PDB entry 3Q2T | X-ray diffraction, 3.06 A resolution | chains A and B of the 6 polymer chains in the assembly

Chain A (and B):
Name: Cleavage and polyadenylation specificity factor subunit 5
Source organism: Homo sapiens
Notes: chain B of this document is another copy of the same molecule, construct and numbering; everything in this record applies to it too
UniProtKB: O43809 (CPSF5_HUMAN); residues 21-227 here = UniProt positions 21-227
Amino-acid sequence (207 residues; each row starts with the number of its first residue):
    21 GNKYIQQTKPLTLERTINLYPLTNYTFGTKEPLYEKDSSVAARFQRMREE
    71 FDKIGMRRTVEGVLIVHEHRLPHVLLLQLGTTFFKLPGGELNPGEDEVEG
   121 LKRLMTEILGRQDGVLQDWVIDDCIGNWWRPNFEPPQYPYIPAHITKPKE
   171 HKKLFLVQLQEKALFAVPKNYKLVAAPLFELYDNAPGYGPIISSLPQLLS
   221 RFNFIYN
Not modelled in the structure: 134-135 (chain B: 134-137)
UniProt features mapped onto this chain:
  - region: T102 to F104 (Interaction with RNA)
  - motif: G109 to G130 (Nudix box)
  - site (Interaction with RNA): E55, R63
  - modified residue: K23 (N6-acetyllysine), K29 (N6-acetyllysine), Y40 (Phosphotyrosine), K56 (N6-acetyllysine)
  - mutagenesis: K23 (K23R: Abolishes acetylation), K29 (K29R: No effect on acetylation), E55 (E55A: Reduces affinity for UGUA RNA by 88%), R63 (R63S: Reduces affinity for UGUA RNA by 99%), E81 (E81A: Reduces affinity for UGUA RNA by 12%), F103 (F103A: Reduces affinity for UGUA RNA by 99%; F103W: Reduces affinity for UGUA RNA by over 90%), E154 (E154A: Reduces affinity for UGUA RNA by 50%), Y158 (Y158A: Abolishes interaction with CPSF6; when associated with A-160), Y160 (Y160A: Abolishes interaction with CPSF6; when associated with A-158), L218 (L218R: Reduces interactions with CPSF6 and CPSF7 and decreases mRNA 3'-processing activity)
Reported in the primary citation:
  - binding site for the 5-nt RNA strand: E55, R63, F103, F104
  - binding site for the 5-nt RNA strand: Y54
  - mutagenesis - E154A: decreased binding to RNA
  - mutagenesis - H89A/F199A: unchanged binding to W90A/W91A
  - mutagenesis - Y158A/Y160A: abolished binding to CFIm68
  - mutagenesis - H89A/F199A: unchanged binding to Cleavage and polyadenylation specificity factor subunit 6
  - mutagenesis - Y158A/Y160A: abolished binding to Cleavage and polyadenylation specificity factor subunit 6

How chain A and chain B interact:
Contacting residue pairs - 55 pairs, chain A then chain B:
  L31(A) - T32(B)
  T32(A) - L31(B)
  T32(A) - R35(B)
  T32(A) - D142(B)  hydrogen bond (side chain-backbone)
  T32(A) - D143(B)
  T32(A) - C144(B)  hydrogen bond (backbone-backbone)
  L33(A) - V118(B)  hydrophobic
  L33(A) - D142(B)  hydrogen bond (backbone-backbone)
  L33(A) - D143(B)
  L33(A) - C144(B)
  L33(A) - F175(B)  hydrophobic
  R35(A) - T32(B)
  H89(A) - A163(B)
  L91(A) - I161(B)
  I141(A) - L33(B)
  D142(A) - T32(B)  hydrogen bond (backbone-side chain)
  D142(A) - L33(B)
  D143(A) - T32(B)
  C144(A) - T32(B)  hydrogen bond (backbone-backbone)
  C144(A) - L33(B)
  C144(A) - R221(B)
  I145(A) - R221(B)
  G146(A) - S220(B)
  G146(A) - R221(B)
  N147(A) - S220(B)  hydrogen bond (backbone-side chain)
  W148(A) - Y202(B)
  Q157(A) - Y202(B)
  Y158(A) - Y202(B)  hydrophobic
  P159(A) - Y202(B)
  P159(A) - P216(B)  hydrophobic
  P159(A) - Q217(B)
  P159(A) - S220(B)
  Y160(A) - F199(B)
  Y160(A) - Y202(B)
  I161(A) - L91(B)
  A163(A) - H89(B)
  F175(A) - L33(B)  hydrophobic
  L198(A) - Y160(B)  hydrophobic
  F199(A) - Y160(B)
  Y202(A) - W148(B)
  Y202(A) - P159(B)
  Y202(A) - Y160(B)
  Y202(A) - P210(B)
  P216(A) - P159(B)
  Q217(A) - L218(B)
  L218(A) - Q217(B)
  L218(A) - L218(B)
  S220(A) - G146(B)
  S220(A) - N147(B)  hydrogen bond (backbone-side chain)
  S220(A) - P159(B)
  R221(A) - C144(B)
  R221(A) - I145(B)
  R221(A) - G146(B)
  R221(A) - N147(B)
  R221(A) - R221(B)
Other interface residues (no listed pair), chain A (35 interface residues in all): E34, R90, V118, W149, P210, S214
Other interface residues (no listed pair), chain B (37 interface residues in all): P30, R90, I141, W149, Q157, Y158, P162, K173, L198, S214

Overview:
The interface between chain A and chain B involves 35 residues on one side and 37 on the other, with 7
hydrogen bonds. Polar pairs include T32(A)-D142(B), N147(A)-S220(B) and T32(A)-C144(B). The paper reports a
binding site for the 5-nt RNA strand at E55(A), R63(A) and F103(A) among others; E154A of chain A reduces
binding to RNA; 3 substitutions were tested in all.
Chain A and chain B are both Cleavage and polyadenylation specificity factor subunit 5 (Homo sapiens); the
structure, Crystal Structure of CFIm68 RRM/CFIm25/RNA complex, was determined by X-ray diffraction (same
publication as 3Q2S).
